PDB entry 8IY6 | electron microscopy, 3.13 A resolution | chains R and L

# Chain R
Protein: Endothelin type B receptor
Organism: Homo sapiens
Sequence (609 residues; numbered 27 to 635; the number before each row is that of its first residue):
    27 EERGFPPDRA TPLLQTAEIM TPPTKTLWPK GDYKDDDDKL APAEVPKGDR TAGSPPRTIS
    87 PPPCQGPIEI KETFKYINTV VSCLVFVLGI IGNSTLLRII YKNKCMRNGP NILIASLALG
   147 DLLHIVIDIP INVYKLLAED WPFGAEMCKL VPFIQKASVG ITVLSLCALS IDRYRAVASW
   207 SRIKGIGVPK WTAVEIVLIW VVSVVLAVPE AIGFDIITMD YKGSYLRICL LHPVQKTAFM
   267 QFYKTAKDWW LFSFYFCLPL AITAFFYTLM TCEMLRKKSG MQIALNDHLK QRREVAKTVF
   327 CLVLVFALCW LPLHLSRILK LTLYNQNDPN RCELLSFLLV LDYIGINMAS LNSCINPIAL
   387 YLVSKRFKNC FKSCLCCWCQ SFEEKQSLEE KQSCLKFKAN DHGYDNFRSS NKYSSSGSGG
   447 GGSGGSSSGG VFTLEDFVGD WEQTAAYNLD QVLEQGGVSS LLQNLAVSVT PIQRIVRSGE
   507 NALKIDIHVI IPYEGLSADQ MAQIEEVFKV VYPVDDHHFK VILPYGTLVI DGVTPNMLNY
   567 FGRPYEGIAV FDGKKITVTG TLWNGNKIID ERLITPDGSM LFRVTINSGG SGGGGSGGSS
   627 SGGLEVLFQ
Not modelled in the structure: 27-87, 209-217, 304-317, 404-635
Disulfide bonds: C90-C358, C174-C255

# Chain L
Protein: Endothelin-1
Reference sequence: P05305 (EDN1_HUMAN); residues 1-21 here correspond to UniProt positions 53-73 (UniProt number = residue number + 52)
Sequence (21 residues; numbered 1 to 21; the number before each row is that of its first residue):
     1 CSCSSLMDKE CVYFCHLDII W
Disulfide bonds: C1-C15, C3-C11

# Chain R / chain L interface
Residue-residue contacts (65):
  P88(R) with E10(L)
  C90(R) with E10(L)
  I94(R) with Y13(L), hydrophobic; L17(L), hydrophobic
  N158(R) with I19(L); I20(L)
  K161(R) with H16(L); D18(L), hydrogen bond (side chain-backbone); I20(L)
  E165(R) with H16(L), hydrogen bond (backbone-side chain); L17(L)
  W167(R) with I20(L), hydrophobic
  V177(R) with I20(L), hydrophobic
  Q181(R) with I20(L), hydrogen bond (side chain-backbone); W21(L)
  K182(R) with W21(L), hydrogen bond (side chain-backbone)
  V185(R) with W21(L), hydrophobic
  I243(R) with L6(L), hydrophobic; V12(L), hydrophobic
  M245(R) with K9(L); V12(L), hydrophobic
  D246(R) with K9(L), salt bridge
  Y247(R) with Y13(L), hydrophobic
  L252(R) with Y13(L), hydrophobic
  I254(R) with V12(L); C15(L), hydrophobic; H16(L)
  C255(R) with I20(L), hydrophobic
  L256(R) with C1(L); C15(L), hydrophobic
  L257(R) with C1(L)
  H258(R) with L6(L)
  P259(R) with C3(L); S4(L)
  K270(R) with S2(L)
  K273(R) with W21(L), hydrogen bond (side chain-backbone)
  L277(R) with W21(L), hydrophobic
  W336(R) with W21(L), hydrophobic
  L339(R) with I19(L), hydrophobic; W21(L)
  R343(R) with D18(L), salt bridge; I19(L); W21(L), hydrogen bond (side chain-backbone)
  K346(R) with C1(L), hydrogen bond; S2(L); C11(L); F14(L)
  Y350(R) with D8(L), hydrogen bond; E10(L); C11(L), hydrogen bond (side chain-backbone)
  Q352(R) with S4(L); D8(L), hydrogen bond
  R357(R) with E10(L), salt bridge
  C358(R) with E10(L)
  L361(R) with E10(L); F14(L)
  L364(R) with F14(L), hydrophobic
  L365(R) with F14(L), hydrophobic; L17(L); D18(L)
  D368(R) with F14(L); D18(L); I19(L)
  Y369(R) with L17(L), hydrogen bond (side chain-backbone); I19(L), hydrophobic
Interface residues without a listed pair, chain R (44 interface residues in all): P89, D166, C174, R253, H340, I372
Interface residues without a listed pair, chain L (20 interface residues in all): S5

# In short
44 residues of chain R and 20 residues of chain L are in contact, with 11 hydrogen bonds and 3 salt bridges.
Polar contacts include D246(R)-K9(L), R343(R)-D18(L) and R357(R)-E10(L).
Here chain R is Endothelin type B receptor (Homo sapiens) and chain L is Endothelin-1. Entry 8IY6 (ETB-Gi
complex bound to Endotheline-1, focused on receptor) was determined by electron microscopy (same publication
as 8IY5).
